PDB entry 1Y14 | X-ray diffraction, 2.30 A resolution | chains B and D of the 4 polymer chains in the assembly

== Chain B (and D) ==
Protein: DNA-directed RNA polymerase II 19 kDa polypeptide
From: Saccharomyces cerevisiae
Notes: EC 2.7.7.6; chain D of this document is another copy of the same molecule, construct and numbering; everything in this record applies to it too
Reference sequence: P34087 (RPB7_YEAST); numbering as in UniProt (aligned over 1-171)
Amino-acid sequence (171 residues; row label = number of the first residue in the row):
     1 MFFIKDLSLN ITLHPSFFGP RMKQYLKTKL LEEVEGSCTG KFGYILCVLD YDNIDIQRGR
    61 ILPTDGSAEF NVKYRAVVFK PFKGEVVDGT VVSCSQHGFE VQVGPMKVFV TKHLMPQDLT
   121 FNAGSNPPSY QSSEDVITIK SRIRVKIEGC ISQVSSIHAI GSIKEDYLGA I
Unresolved in the structure: 58-69, 124-128 (chain D: 14, 58-67)
Curated features (UniProtKB/Swiss-Prot):
  - mutagenesis: V108 to H113 (Lowers nucleic-acid binding of RPB4-RPB7 by 10-fold; no effect on association with Pol II core complex; abolishes transcriptional activity of Pol II), I151 to H158 (No effect on nucleic-acid binding of RPB4-RPB7 and on association with Pol II core complex; abolishes transcriptional activity of Pol II)
Reported in the primary citation:
  - conformationally variable residues (order/disorder transition): Q57 to A68

== Chain B / chain D interface ==
Contacting residue pairs (33):
  S93(B) with Q96(D); H97(D)
  C94(B) with Q96(D); H97(D)
  S95(B) with S95(D); H97(D)
  Q96(B) with S93(D); C94(D), hydrogen bond (side chain-backbone)
  H97(B) with S93(D); C94(D); S95(D); G98(D), hydrogen bond (side chain-backbone); E100(D); F109(D)
  G98(B) with H97(D), hydrogen bond (backbone-side chain)
  E100(B) with H113(D)
  F109(B) with H97(D); F109(D), hydrophobic
  H113(B) with E100(D), salt bridge; H158(D)
  L114(B) with H158(D)
  E148(B) with I151(D); Q153(D)
  I151(B) with E148(D); I160(D), hydrophobic
  Q153(B) with L114(D); E148(D); K164(D)
  H158(B) with H113(D)
  I160(B) with I151(D), hydrophobic; I160(D), hydrophobic
  K164(B) with Q153(D)
  E165(B) with Q153(D)
Also at the interface, not in a pair above, chain B (19 interface residues in all): F99, G149
Also at the interface, not in a pair above, chain D (18 interface residues in all): F99, K112

== In short ==
The interface between chain B and chain D involves 19 residues on one side and 18 on the other; the contacts
include 3 hydrogen bonds and 1 salt bridge. Among the polar pairs are H113(B)-E100(D), Q96(B)-C94(D) and
H97(B)-G98(D). Curated annotation (UniProt) lists 14 mutagenesis sites on chain B. The paper reports
conformational variability at Q57(B).
Chain B and chain D are both DNA-directed RNA polymerase II 19 kDa polypeptide (Saccharomyces cerevisiae); the
structure, Crystal structure of yeast subcomplex of Rpb4 and Rpb7, was determined by X-ray diffraction,
deposited together with 1WCM.
